Entry 8WPE (electron microscopy, 2.70 A resolution); this record covers chains A and C of the 9 polymer chains in the assembly.

== Chain A ==
Name: DNA polymerase
From: Monkeypox virus
Sequence (1006 residues; each row starts with the number of its first residue):
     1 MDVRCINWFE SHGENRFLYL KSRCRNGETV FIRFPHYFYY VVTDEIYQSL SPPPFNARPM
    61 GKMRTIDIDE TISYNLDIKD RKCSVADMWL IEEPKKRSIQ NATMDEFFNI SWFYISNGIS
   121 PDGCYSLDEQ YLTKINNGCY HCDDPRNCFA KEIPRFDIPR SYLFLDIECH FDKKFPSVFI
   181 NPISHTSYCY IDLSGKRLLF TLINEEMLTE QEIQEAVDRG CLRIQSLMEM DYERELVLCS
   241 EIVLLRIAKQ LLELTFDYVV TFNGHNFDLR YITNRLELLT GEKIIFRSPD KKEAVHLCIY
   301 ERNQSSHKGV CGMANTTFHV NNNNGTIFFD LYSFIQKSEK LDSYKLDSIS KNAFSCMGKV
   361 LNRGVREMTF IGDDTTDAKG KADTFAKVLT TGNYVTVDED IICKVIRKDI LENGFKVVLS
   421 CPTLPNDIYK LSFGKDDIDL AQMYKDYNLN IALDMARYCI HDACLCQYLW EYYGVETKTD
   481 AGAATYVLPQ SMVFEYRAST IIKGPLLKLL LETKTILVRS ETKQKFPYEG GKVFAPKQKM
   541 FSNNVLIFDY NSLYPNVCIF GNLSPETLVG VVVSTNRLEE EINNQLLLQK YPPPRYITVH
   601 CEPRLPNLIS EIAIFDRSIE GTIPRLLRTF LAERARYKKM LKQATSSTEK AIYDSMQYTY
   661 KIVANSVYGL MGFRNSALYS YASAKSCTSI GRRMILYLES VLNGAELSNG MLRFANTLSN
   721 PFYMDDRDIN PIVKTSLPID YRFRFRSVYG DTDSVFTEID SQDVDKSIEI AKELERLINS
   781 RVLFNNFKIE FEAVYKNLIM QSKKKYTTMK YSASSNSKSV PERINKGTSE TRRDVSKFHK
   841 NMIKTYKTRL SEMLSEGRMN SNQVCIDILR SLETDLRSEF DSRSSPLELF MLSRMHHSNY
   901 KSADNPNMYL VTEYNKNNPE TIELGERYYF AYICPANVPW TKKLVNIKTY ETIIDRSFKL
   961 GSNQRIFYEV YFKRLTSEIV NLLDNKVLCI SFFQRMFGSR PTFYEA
Metal / ion sites: Mg2+: Asp549, Tyr550, Asp753 (together with 2',3'-dideoxy-thymidine-5'-triphosphate)
Ligand contacts: 2',3'-dideoxy-thymidine-5'-triphosphate (D3T): Asp549, Tyr550, Asn551, Ser552, Leu553, Tyr554, Arg634, Lys638, Lys661, Ile662, Asn665, Tyr668, Thr752, Asp753, Glu790

== Chain C ==
Name: E4R Uracil-DNA glycosylase, DNA polymerase processivity factor
From: Monkeypox virus
Sequence (218 residues; numbered 1 to 218; the number before each row is that of its first residue):
     1 MNSVTISHAP YTITYHDDWE PVMSQLVEFY NEVASWLLRD ETSPIPDKFF IQLKQPLRNK
    61 RVCVCGIDPY PKDGTGVPFE SPNFTKKSIK EIASSISRLT GVIDYKGYNL NIIDGVIPWN
   121 YYLSCKLGET KSHAIYWDKI SKLLLQHITK HVSVLYCLGK TDFSNIRAKL ESPVTTIVGY
   181 HPAARDHQFE KDRSFEIINV LLELDNKTPI NWAQGFIY

== How chain A and chain C interact ==
Contacting residue pairs - 27 pairs, chain A then chain C:
  Ser177(A) with Glu32(C), hydrogen bond
  Phe179(A) with Glu32(C); Val33(C), hydrophobic; Trp36(C), hydrogen bond (backbone-side chain); Ile135(C); Tyr136(C), hydrophobic
  Ile180(A) with Glu32(C)
  Asn274(A) with Ile135(C)
  Glu277(A) with Arg39(C); Ile135(C)
  Leu278(A) with Trp36(C); Arg39(C), hydrogen bond (backbone-side chain); Ile135(C), hydrophobic; Tyr136(C), hydrophobic
  Leu279(A) with Trp36(C), hydrophobic
  Glu301(A) with Asn165(C), hydrogen bond (backbone-side chain); Ala168(C)
  Asn303(A) with Asn165(C), hydrogen bond; Ala168(C)
  Met313(A) with Arg167(C); Ala168(C), hydrogen bond (side chain-backbone)
  Ala903(A) with Pro173(C)
  Met908(A) with Glu171(C)
  Thr912(A) with Glu171(C)
  Lys916(A) with Gln25(C)
  Pro919(A) with Lys139(C)
  Leu924(A) with Ala168(C), hydrophobic
Other interface residues (no listed pair), chain A (17 interface residues in all): Arg302

== In short ==
The interface between chain A and chain C involves 17 residues on one side and 13 on the other, with 6
hydrogen bonds. Among the polar pairs are Ser177(A)-Glu32(C), Phe179(A)-Trp36(C) and Leu278(A)-Arg39(C). Chain
A binds 2',3'-dideoxy-thymidine-5'-triphosphate. Asp549(A), Tyr550(A) and Asp753(A) coordinate Mg2+.
Here chain A is DNA polymerase and chain C is E4R Uracil-DNA glycosylase, DNA polymerase processivity factor,
both from Monkeypox virus. Entry 8WPE (Structure of monkeypox virus polymerase complex F8-A22-E4-H5 (tag-free
A22) with exogenous DNA) was determined by electron microscopy (same publication as 8WPF, 8WPK and 8WPP).
